6FVO - chains A and B of the 4 polymer chains in the assembly; structure by X-ray diffraction, 2.69 A resolution.

== Chain A (and B) ==
Molecule: Beta sliding clamp
Source organism: Mycobacterium tuberculosis (strain CDC 1551 / Oshkosh)
Notes: chain B of this document is another copy of the same molecule, construct and numbering; everything in this record applies to it too
Reference sequence: P9WNU0 (DPO3B_MYCTO); residues 1-402 here = UniProt positions 1-402
Sequence (402 residues; row label = number of the first residue in the row):
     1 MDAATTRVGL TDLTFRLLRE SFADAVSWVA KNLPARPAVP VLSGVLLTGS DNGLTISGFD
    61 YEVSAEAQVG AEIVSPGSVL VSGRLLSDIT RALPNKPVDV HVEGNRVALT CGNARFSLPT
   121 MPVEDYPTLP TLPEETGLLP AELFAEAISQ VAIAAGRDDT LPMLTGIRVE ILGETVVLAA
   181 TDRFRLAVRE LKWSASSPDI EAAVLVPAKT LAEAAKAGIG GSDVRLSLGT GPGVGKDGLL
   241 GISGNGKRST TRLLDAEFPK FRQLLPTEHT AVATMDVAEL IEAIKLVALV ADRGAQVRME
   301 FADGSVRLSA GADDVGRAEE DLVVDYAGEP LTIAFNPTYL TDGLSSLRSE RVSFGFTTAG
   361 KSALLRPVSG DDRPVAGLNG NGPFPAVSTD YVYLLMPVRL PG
Unresolved in the structure: 1-7, 234, 375-378, 402 (chain B: 1-7, 230-237, 370-378, 401-402)
Differences from the reference sequence: conflict S362 (Pro in P9WNU0)

== Chain A / chain B interface ==
Residue-residue contacts (55; chain A residue first):
  L85(A) - L289(B)
  L85(A) - V290(B)  hydrophobic
  L85(A) - V315(B)
  D88(A) - L289(B)
  I89(A) - L286(B)
  I89(A) - L289(B)  hydrophobic
  A92(A) - L286(B)  hydrophobic
  L93(A) - L286(B)  hydrophobic
  R106(A) - D313(B)  hydrogen bond (side chain-backbone)
  N113(A) - E319(B)
  N113(A) - E320(B)
  A114(A) - L286(B)  hydrophobic
  A114(A) - E319(B)
  R115(A) - R307(B)
  R115(A) - A318(B)
  R115(A) - E319(B)  salt bridge
  R115(A) - D321(B)  salt bridge
  F116(A) - L286(B)  hydrophobic
  F116(A) - R317(B)
  F116(A) - A318(B)  hydrophobic
  S117(A) - G316(B)
  S117(A) - R317(B)  hydrogen bond (backbone-backbone)
  L118(A) - V290(B)  hydrophobic
  L118(A) - V315(B)
  L118(A) - G316(B)
  P119(A) - D313(B)
  P119(A) - V315(B)
  P119(A) - G316(B)
  L286(A) - I89(B)
  L286(A) - A92(B)  hydrophobic
  L286(A) - A114(B)  hydrophobic
  L286(A) - F116(B)
  L289(A) - D88(B)
  L289(A) - I89(B)  hydrophobic
  R307(A) - R115(B)
  D313(A) - R106(B)  salt bridge
  D313(A) - P119(B)
  D314(A) - P119(B)
  V315(A) - L85(B)
  V315(A) - P119(B)
  G316(A) - S117(B)
  G316(A) - L118(B)
  G316(A) - P119(B)
  R317(A) - R106(B)
  R317(A) - F116(B)
  R317(A) - S117(B)  hydrogen bond (backbone-backbone)
  A318(A) - R115(B)
  A318(A) - F116(B)  hydrophobic
  E319(A) - N113(B)
  E319(A) - A114(B)
  E319(A) - R115(B)  salt bridge
  E320(A) - N113(B)
  E320(A) - A114(B)
  D321(A) - N113(B)  hydrogen bond (backbone-side chain)
  D321(A) - R115(B)  salt bridge
Also at the interface, not in a pair above, chain A (27 interface residues in all): P94, V290
Also at the interface, not in a pair above, chain B (27 interface residues in all): L93, P94, D314

== In short ==
Chain A and chain B each contribute 27 residues to their interface, with 4 hydrogen bonds and 5 salt bridges.
Polar pairs include R115(A)-E319(B), R115(A)-D321(B) and D313(A)-R106(B).
Both chains are Beta sliding clamp (Mycobacterium tuberculosis (strain CDC 1551 / Oshkosh)). Entry 6FVO
(Mutant DNA polymerase sliding clamp from Mycobacterium tuberculosis with bound P7 peptide) was determined by
X-ray diffraction together with 6FVL, 6FVM and 6FVN from the same study.
